4IV3 - chains A and B of the 4 polymer chains in the assembly; structure by X-ray diffraction, 2.90 A resolution.

Chain A:
Protein: Capsid protein VP1
Organism: Foot-and-mouth disease virus - type A
Reference sequence: Q6PN23 (Q6PN23_9PICO); residues 1-211 here correspond to UniProt positions 726-936 (UniProt number = residue number + 725)
Chain sequence (211 residues; each row starts with the number of its first residue):
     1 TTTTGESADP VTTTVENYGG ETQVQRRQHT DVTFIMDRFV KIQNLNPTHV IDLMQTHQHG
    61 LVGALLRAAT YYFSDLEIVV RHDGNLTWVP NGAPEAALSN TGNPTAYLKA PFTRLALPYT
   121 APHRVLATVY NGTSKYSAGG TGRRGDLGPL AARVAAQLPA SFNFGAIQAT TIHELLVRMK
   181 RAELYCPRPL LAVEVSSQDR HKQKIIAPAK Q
Unresolved in the structure: 1-11, 135-155, 211
Reported in the primary citation:
  - conformationally variable residues (order/disorder transition): Thr-1 to Thr-12

Chain B:
Protein: Capsid protein VP2
Organism: Foot-and-mouth disease virus - type A
Reference sequence: Q6PN23 (Q6PN23_9PICO); residues 1-218 here correspond to UniProt positions 287-504 (UniProt number = residue number + 286)
Chain sequence (218 residues; numbered 1 to 218; the number before each row is that of its first residue):
     1 DKKTEETTLL EDRILTTRNG HTTSTTQSSV GVTYGYSTQE DHVSGPNTSG LETRVVQAER
    61 FFKKHLFDWT PDKAFGHLEK LELPTDHKGV YGCLVDSFAY MRNGWDVEVS AVGNQFNGGC
   121 LLVAMVPEWK EFTPREKYQL TLFPHQFISP RTNMTAHIVV PYLGVNRYDQ YKKHKPWTLV
   181 VMVVSPLTTN TVSAGQIKVY ANIAPTHVHV AGELPSKE
Unresolved in the structure: 1-11
Disulfides: Cys-93 forms a disulfide with the same residue of a neighbouring copy of this chain
Construct notes: engineered mutation Cys-93 (His379 in Q6PN23)
Reported in the primary citation:
  - conformationally variable residues (order/disorder transition): Thr-38 to Asp-41

Chain A / chain B interface:
Contacting residue pairs (46):
  Thr-70(A) / Glu-128(B)
  Tyr-71(A) / Glu-128(B)  hydrogen bond
  Tyr-71(A) / Leu-163(B)
  Tyr-71(A) / Gly-164(B)
  His-123(A) / Val-165(B)
  His-123(A) / Asn-166(B)  hydrogen bond
  Arg-124(A) / Asp-41(B)  salt bridge
  Arg-124(A) / Tyr-162(B)
  Arg-124(A) / Gly-164(B)  hydrogen bond (side chain-backbone)
  Arg-124(A) / Val-165(B)
  Arg-124(A) / Asn-166(B)
  Arg-124(A) / Arg-167(B)
  Val-125(A) / Val-165(B)
  Leu-126(A) / Val-165(B)
  Ala-127(A) / Val-165(B)  hydrophobic
  Val-129(A) / Glu-128(B)
  Val-129(A) / Lys-130(B)
  Tyr-130(A) / Glu-128(B)
  Tyr-130(A) / His-174(B)
  Asn-131(A) / Glu-82(B)  hydrogen bond
  Asn-131(A) / Glu-128(B)  hydrogen bond (backbone-side chain)
  Asn-131(A) / Trp-129(B)
  Asn-131(A) / His-174(B)
  Asn-131(A) / Lys-175(B)  hydrogen bond (side chain-backbone)
  Asn-131(A) / Thr-178(B)
  Gly-132(A) / Lys-173(B)
  Thr-133(A) / Lys-173(B)  hydrogen bond (backbone-backbone)
  Ser-134(A) / Lys-173(B)
  Phe-162(A) / Val-165(B)  hydrophobic
  Cys-186(A) / Tyr-36(B)
  Pro-187(A) / Leu-142(B)
  Pro-187(A) / Phe-143(B)
  Arg-188(A) / Val-126(B)
  Arg-188(A) / Pro-127(B)  hydrogen bond (side chain-backbone)
  Arg-188(A) / Glu-128(B)  hydrogen bond (side chain-backbone)
  Arg-188(A) / Leu-142(B)
  Pro-189(A) / Glu-136(B)
  Pro-189(A) / Gln-139(B)
  Pro-189(A) / Leu-142(B)
  Leu-190(A) / Gln-139(B)  hydrogen bond (backbone-side chain)
  Leu-191(A) / Arg-135(B)
  Leu-191(A) / Glu-136(B)
  Leu-191(A) / Gln-139(B)
  Ala-192(A) / Arg-135(B)  hydrogen bond (backbone-side chain)
  Val-193(A) / Arg-135(B)
  Glu-194(A) / Arg-135(B)
Other interface residues (no listed pair), chain B (25 interface residues in all): Phe-132, Thr-133

In short:
23 residues of chain A and 25 residues of chain B are in contact; the contacts include 11 hydrogen bonds and 1
salt bridge. Among the polar pairs are Arg-124(A)/Asp-41(B), Tyr-71(A)/Glu-128(B) and His-123(A)/Asn-166(B).
From the paper: conformational variability at Thr-1(A) and Thr-38(B).
Chain A is Capsid protein VP1 and chain B is Capsid protein VP2, both from Foot-and-mouth disease virus - type
A; the structure, Crystal structure of recombinant foot-and-mouth-disease virus A22-H2093C empty capsid, was
determined by X-ray diffraction (same publication as 4IV1).
